PDB entry 7KX3 | X-ray diffraction, 2.67 A resolution | chains A and C of the 3 polymer chains in the assembly

Chain A (and C):
Protein: Spermidine N(1)-acetyltransferase
Source organism: Vibrio cholerae serotype O1 (strain ATCC 39315 / El Tor Inaba N16961)
Notes: EC 2.3.1.57; chain C of this document is another copy of the same molecule, construct and numbering; everything in this record applies to it too
UniProt: Q9KL03 (ATDA_VIBCH); numbering as in UniProt (aligned over 1-173)
Sequence (173 residues; row label = number of the first residue in the row):
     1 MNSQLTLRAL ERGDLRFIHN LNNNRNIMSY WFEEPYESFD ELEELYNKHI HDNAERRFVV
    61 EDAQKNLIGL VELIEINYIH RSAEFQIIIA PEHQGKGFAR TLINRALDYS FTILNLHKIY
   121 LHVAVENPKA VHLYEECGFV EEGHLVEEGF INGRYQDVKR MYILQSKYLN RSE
Unresolved in the structure: 1-2, 171-173 (chain C: 1, 171-173)
Differences from the reference sequence: engineered mutation Gly-149 (Phe in Q9KL03)
Reported in the primary citation:
  - mutagenesis - F149G (5.3-fold): decreased catalytic activity
  - mutagenesis - N152L (1.2-fold): increased catalytic activity

How chain A and chain C interact:
Contacting residue pairs (24):
  Met-28(A) / Arg-56(C)
  Pro-35(A) / Asn-53(C)
  Glu-37(A) / Ala-9(C)
  Glu-37(A) / Tyr-109(C)  hydrogen bond
  Ser-38(A) / Ala-9(C)
  Ser-38(A) / Leu-10(C)
  Ser-38(A) / Glu-11(C)
  Phe-39(A) / Glu-11(C)  hydrogen bond (backbone-side chain)
  Asp-40(A) / Glu-11(C)  hydrogen bond (backbone-side chain)
  Asp-40(A) / Arg-12(C)  salt bridge
  Asp-40(A) / Tyr-46(C)
  Asp-40(A) / Ile-50(C)
  Glu-41(A) / Ile-50(C)
  Glu-41(A) / His-51(C)  hydrogen bond (backbone-side chain)
  Glu-44(A) / His-51(C)
  Leu-45(A) / His-51(C)
  Phe-150(A) / Phe-111(C)
  Phe-150(A) / Thr-112(C)
  Phe-150(A) / Asn-115(C)
  Phe-150(A) / Gln-165(C)
  Asn-152(A) / Thr-112(C)  hydrogen bond (backbone-backbone)
  Gly-153(A) / Thr-112(C)  hydrogen bond (backbone-backbone)
  Gly-153(A) / Leu-169(C)
  Tyr-155(A) / Asn-115(C)  hydrogen bond
Also at the interface, not in a pair above, chain A (17 interface residues in all): Arg-16, His-19, Glu-43, Ile-151
Also at the interface, not in a pair above, chain C (18 interface residues in all): Phe-58, Ile-113, Leu-114

Overview:
17 residues of chain A face 18 of chain C across their interface; the contacts include 7 hydrogen bonds and 1
salt bridge. Among the polar pairs are Asp-40(A)/Arg-12(C), Glu-37(A)/Tyr-109(C) and Phe-39(A)/Glu-11(C). From
the paper: F149G of chain A reduces catalytic activity; N152L of chain A increases catalytic activity.
Chain A and chain C are both Spermidine N(1)-acetyltransferase (Vibrio cholerae serotype O1 (strain ATCC 39315
/ El Tor Inaba N16961)); the structure, SpeG Spermidine N-acetyltransferase F149G mutant from Vibrio cholerae,
was determined by X-ray diffraction, deposited together with 7KWH, 7KWJ, 7KWQ, 7KWX and 7KX2.
